8XLZ - chains A and B; structure by X-ray diffraction, 1.84 A resolution.

Chain A (and B):
Protein: Glycosyltransferase family 25 protein
Organism: Aggregatibacter actinomycetemcomitans NUM4039
Notes: chain B of this document is another copy of the same molecule, construct and numbering; everything in this record applies to it too
Sequence (251 residues; numbered 1 to 251; the number before each row is that of its first residue):
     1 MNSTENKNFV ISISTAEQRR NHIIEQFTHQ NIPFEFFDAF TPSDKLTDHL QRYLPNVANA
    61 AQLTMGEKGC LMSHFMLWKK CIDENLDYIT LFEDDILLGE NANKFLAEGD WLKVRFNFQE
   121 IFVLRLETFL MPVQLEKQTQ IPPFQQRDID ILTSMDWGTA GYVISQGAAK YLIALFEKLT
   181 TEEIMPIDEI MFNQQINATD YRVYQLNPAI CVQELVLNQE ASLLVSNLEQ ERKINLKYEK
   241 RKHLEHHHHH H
Unresolved in the structure: 1-4, 219-251 (chain B: 1-4, 216-251)
Bound ions: Mg2+: Asp95, Gln213 (together with UDP)
Small-molecule neighbours: UDP (uridine-5'-diphosphate): Ile11, Ser12, Ile13, Arg19, Ala39, Phe40, Thr41, Pro42, Gly66, Gly69, Cys70, Ser73, Glu93, Asp94, Asp95, Gln213

Interface between chain A and chain B:
Residue-residue contacts (92):
  Lys104(A) - Phe144(B)
  Phe105(A) - Phe144(B)  hydrophobic
  Phe105(A) - Gln145(B)
  Phe105(A) - Arg147(B)
  Trp111(A) - Phe144(B)  hydrophobic
  Arg115(A) - Ile141(B)
  Arg115(A) - Pro142(B)  hydrogen bond (side chain-backbone)
  Arg115(A) - Pro143(B)  hydrogen bond (side chain-backbone)
  Arg115(A) - Phe144(B)
  Arg115(A) - Ile149(B)
  Phe116(A) - Ile141(B)  hydrophobic
  Phe129(A) - Pro132(B)
  Phe129(A) - Val133(B)  hydrogen bond (backbone-backbone)
  Phe129(A) - Leu135(B)  hydrophobic
  Leu130(A) - Met131(B)
  Leu130(A) - Pro132(B)
  Met131(A) - Met131(B)  hydrogen bond (backbone-backbone)
  Met131(A) - Val133(B)  hydrophobic
  Met131(A) - Met155(B)  hydrophobic
  Met131(A) - Asp156(B)
  Met131(A) - Trp157(B)  hydrophobic
  Met131(A) - Phe192(B)  hydrophobic
  Pro132(A) - Phe192(B)
  Val133(A) - Phe129(B)
  Val133(A) - Trp157(B)  hydrophobic
  Val133(A) - Phe192(B)  hydrophobic
  Leu135(A) - Phe129(B)  hydrophobic
  Leu135(A) - Asn207(B)
  Lys137(A) - Asn207(B)
  Ile141(A) - Arg115(B)
  Ile141(A) - Phe116(B)  hydrophobic
  Ile141(A) - Tyr204(B)
  Pro142(A) - Arg115(B)  hydrogen bond (backbone-side chain)
  Pro143(A) - Arg115(B)  hydrogen bond (backbone-side chain)
  Phe144(A) - Lys104(B)
  Phe144(A) - Phe105(B)  hydrophobic
  Phe144(A) - Trp111(B)  hydrophobic
  Phe144(A) - Arg115(B)
  Gln145(A) - Lys104(B)
  Gln145(A) - Phe105(B)
  Arg147(A) - Phe105(B)
  Arg147(A) - Asn207(B)
  Arg147(A) - Pro208(B)  hydrogen bond (side chain-backbone)
  Arg147(A) - Ala209(B)  hydrogen bond (side chain-backbone)
  Arg147(A) - Ile210(B)
  Asp148(A) - Gln205(B)
  Asp148(A) - Leu206(B)
  Asp148(A) - Asn207(B)  hydrogen bond (backbone-backbone)
  Ile149(A) - Arg115(B)
  Ile149(A) - Tyr204(B)  hydrophobic
  Ile149(A) - Gln205(B)
  Asp150(A) - Tyr204(B)
  Asp150(A) - Gln205(B)  hydrogen bond (backbone-backbone)
  Asp150(A) - Asn207(B)  hydrogen bond
  Ile151(A) - Arg202(B)
  Ile151(A) - Val203(B)
  Ile151(A) - Tyr204(B)  hydrophobic
  Leu152(A) - Arg125(B)
  Leu152(A) - Trp157(B)  hydrophobic
  Leu152(A) - Gln195(B)
  Leu152(A) - Val203(B)  hydrogen bond (backbone-backbone)
  Leu152(A) - Gln205(B)
  Thr153(A) - Gln195(B)
  Thr153(A) - Ile196(B)
  Ser154(A) - Phe192(B)  hydrogen bond (side chain-backbone)
  Ser154(A) - Gln195(B)  hydrogen bond (backbone-backbone)
  Trp157(A) - Val133(B)  hydrophobic
  Trp157(A) - Leu152(B)  hydrophobic
  Trp157(A) - Met155(B)  hydrophobic
  Asn193(A) - Met155(B)
  Asn193(A) - Glu189(B)  hydrogen bond
  Ile196(A) - Thr153(B)
  Ile196(A) - Ser154(B)
  Arg202(A) - Ile151(B)
  Val203(A) - Ile151(B)
  Val203(A) - Leu152(B)  hydrogen bond (backbone-backbone)
  Tyr204(A) - Ile141(B)
  Tyr204(A) - Ile149(B)  hydrophobic
  Tyr204(A) - Asp150(B)
  Tyr204(A) - Ile151(B)  hydrophobic
  Gln205(A) - Leu135(B)
  Gln205(A) - Asp148(B)
  Gln205(A) - Ile149(B)
  Gln205(A) - Asp150(B)  hydrogen bond (backbone-backbone)
  Leu206(A) - Asp148(B)
  Asn207(A) - Leu135(B)
  Asn207(A) - Arg147(B)
  Asn207(A) - Asp148(B)  hydrogen bond (backbone-backbone)
  Asn207(A) - Asp150(B)  hydrogen bond
  Pro208(A) - Arg147(B)  hydrogen bond (backbone-side chain)
  Ala209(A) - Arg147(B)  hydrogen bond (backbone-side chain)
  Ile210(A) - Arg147(B)
Interface residues without a listed pair, chain A (40 interface residues in all): Leu124, Gln146, Phe192
Interface residues without a listed pair, chain B (44 interface residues in all): Leu130, Lys137, Gln146, Asn197

Summary:
40 residues of chain A and 44 residues of chain B are in contact, with 21 hydrogen bonds. Among the polar
pairs are Arg115(A)-Pro142(B), Arg115(A)-Pro143(B) and Arg147(A)-Pro208(B). Ligands of chain A: UDP. Asp95(A)
and Gln213(A) coordinate Mg2+.
Both chains are Glycosyltransferase family 25 protein (Aggregatibacter actinomycetemcomitans NUM4039). Entry
8XLZ (beta-1,4-galacosyltransferase) was determined by X-ray diffraction together with 8XC8, 8XGX, 8XKD and
8XOC from the same study.
